7FI7 - chains B and C of the 3 polymer chains in the assembly; structure by X-ray diffraction, 2.78 A resolution.

== Chain B ==
Molecule: NKG2-D type II integral membrane protein
From: Homo sapiens
Reference sequence: P26718 (NKG2D_HUMAN); residues 80-216 here = UniProt positions 80-216
Sequence (139 residues; numbered 78 to 216; the number before each row is that of its first residue):
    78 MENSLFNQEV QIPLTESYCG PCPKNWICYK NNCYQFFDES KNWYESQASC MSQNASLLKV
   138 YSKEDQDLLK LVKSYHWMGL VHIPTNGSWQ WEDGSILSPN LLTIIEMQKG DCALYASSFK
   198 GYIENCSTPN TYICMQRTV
Not modelled in the structure: 78-83
Construct notes: initiating methionine (78); expression tag (79)
Disulfide bonds: C96-C105, C99-C110, C127-C211, C189-C203
UniProt features mapped onto this chain:
  - glycosylation (N-linked (GlcNAc...) asparagine): N131, N163, N202

== Chain C ==
Molecule: MHC class I polypeptide-related sequence A
From: Homo sapiens
Reference sequence: Q29983 (MICA_HUMAN); residues 2-275 here correspond to UniProt positions 24-297 (UniProt number = residue number + 22)
Sequence (275 residues; each row starts with the number of its first residue):
     1 MEPHSLRYNL TVLMWDGSVQ SGFLTEVHLD GQPFLRCDRQ KCRAKPQGQW AEDVLGNKTW
    61 DRETRDLTGN GKDLRMTLAH IKDQKEGLHS LQEIRVCEIH EDNSTRSSIH FYYDGELFLS
   121 GNLETKEWTM PQSSRAQTLA MNVRNFWKED AMKTKTHWHA MHADCLQELR RYLKSGVVLR
   181 RTVPPMVNVT RSEASEGNIT VTCRASGFYP WNITLSWRQD GVSLSHDTQQ WGDVLPDGNG
   241 TYQTWVATRI CQGEEQRFTC YMEHSGNHST HPVPS
Not modelled in the structure: 46-56
Construct notes: initiating methionine (1); engineered mutation M14 (Ser36 in Q29983), I109 (Gln131 in Q29983), G121 (Gln143 in Q29983), W147 (Leu169 in Q29983), W158 (Tyr180 in Q29983)
Disulfide bonds: C37-C42, C97-C165, C203-C260
UniProt features mapped onto this chain:
  - glycosylation (N-linked (GlcNAc...) asparagine): N9, N57, N188, N198, N239

== How chain B and chain C interact ==
Pairs across the interface (23; chain B residue first):
  K150(B) - A151(C)
  K150(B) - M152(C)
  S151(B) - M152(C)
  S151(B) - T154(C)
  Y152(B) - T156(C)
  Y152(B) - H157(C)
  Y152(B) - A160(C)
  T180(B) - R62(C)
  I181(B) - Q167(C)  hydrogen bond (backbone-side chain)
  I182(B) - A163(C)  hydrophobic
  I182(B) - D164(C)
  I182(B) - Q167(C)
  E183(B) - A163(C)
  E183(B) - Q167(C)  hydrogen bond
  M184(B) - H159(C)
  M184(B) - A160(C)
  M184(B) - A163(C)  hydrophobic
  Q185(B) - H159(C)  hydrogen bond
  K197(B) - D66(C)  salt bridge
  K197(B) - D164(C)  salt bridge
  Y199(B) - A160(C)  hydrophobic
  Y199(B) - D164(C)  hydrogen bond
  N207(B) - T156(C)
Also at the interface, not in a pair above, chain B (15 interface residues in all): L191, S195, E201
Also at the interface, not in a pair above, chain C (14 interface residues in all): R65, D150

== Summary ==
15 residues of chain B face 14 of chain C across their interface, with 4 hydrogen bonds and 2 salt bridges.
Among the polar pairs are K197(B)-D66(C), K197(B)-D164(C) and I181(B)-Q167(C).
Here chain B is NKG2-D type II integral membrane protein and chain C is MHC class I polypeptide-related
sequence A, both from Homo sapiens. Entry 7FI7 (Crystal structure of human MICA mutants in complex with
natural killer cell receptor NKG2D) was determined by X-ray diffraction.
